Entry 8TQ4 (X-ray diffraction, 3.59 A resolution); this record covers chains A and B of the 5 polymer chains in the assembly.

Chain A:
Protein: H2 class I histocompatibility antigen D-d alpha chain (H2-Dd)
From: Mus musculus
UniProtKB: P01900 (HA12_MOUSE); residues 2-274 here correspond to UniProt positions 26-298 (UniProt number = residue number + 24)
Amino-acid sequence (273 residues; each row starts with the number of its first residue):
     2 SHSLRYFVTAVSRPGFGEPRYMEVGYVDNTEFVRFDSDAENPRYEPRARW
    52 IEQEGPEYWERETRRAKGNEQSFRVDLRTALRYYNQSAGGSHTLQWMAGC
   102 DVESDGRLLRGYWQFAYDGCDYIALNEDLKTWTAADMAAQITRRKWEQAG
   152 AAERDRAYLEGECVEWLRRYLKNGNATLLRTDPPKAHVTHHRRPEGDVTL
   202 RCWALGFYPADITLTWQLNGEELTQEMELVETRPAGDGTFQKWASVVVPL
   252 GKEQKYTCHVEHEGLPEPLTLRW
Disulfide bonds: Cys-101/Cys-164, Cys-203/Cys-259
UniProt features mapped onto this chain:
  - glycosylation (N-linked (GlcNAc...) asparagine): Asn-86, Asn-176

Chain B:
Protein: Beta-2-microglobulin
From: Mus musculus
UniProtKB: P01887 (B2MG_MOUSE); residues 1-98 here correspond to UniProt positions 21-118 (UniProt number = residue number + 20)
Amino-acid sequence (98 residues; each row starts with the number of its first residue):
     1 IQKTPQIQVYSRHPPENGKPNILNCYVTQFHPPHIEIQMLKNGKKIPKVE
    51 MSDMSFSKDWSFYILAHTEFTPTETDTYACRVKHASMAEPKTVYWDRD
Disulfide bonds: Cys-25/Cys-80

Interface between chain A and chain B:
Residue-residue contacts - 45 pairs, chain A then chain B:
  Phe-8(A) with Phe-56(B), hydrophobic
  Val-9(A) with Phe-56(B)
  Thr-10(A) with Phe-56(B); Phe-62(B)
  Val-12(A) with Pro-33(B), hydrophobic; His-34(B)
  Met-23(A) with Met-54(B)
  Val-25(A) with Asp-53(B); Ser-55(B)
  Tyr-27(A) with Ser-55(B), hydrogen bond; Tyr-63(B), hydrogen bond
  Glu-32(A) with Asp-53(B)
  Arg-35(A) with Asp-53(B)
  Thr-94(A) with His-31(B), hydrogen bond; Pro-33(B)
  Gln-96(A) with His-31(B), hydrogen bond; Phe-56(B); Trp-60(B), hydrogen bond (side chain-backbone); Phe-62(B)
  Trp-97(A) with Phe-56(B)
  Met-98(A) with Trp-60(B), hydrophobic
  Tyr-113(A) with Lys-58(B), hydrogen bond
  Gln-115(A) with Trp-60(B)
  Ala-117(A) with Trp-60(B)
  Asp-119(A) with His-31(B)
  Gly-120(A) with His-31(B), hydrogen bond (backbone-side chain)
  Asp-122(A) with Trp-60(B), hydrogen bond
  His-192(A) with Asp-98(B), hydrogen bond (side chain-backbone)
  Arg-202(A) with Asp-98(B), salt bridge
  Trp-204(A) with Asp-98(B)
  Leu-206(A) with Pro-14(B), hydrophobic
  Val-231(A) with Gln-8(B)
  Glu-232(A) with Gln-8(B)
  Arg-234(A) with Gln-8(B), hydrogen bond; Tyr-10(B); Tyr-26(B)
  Pro-235(A) with Tyr-10(B), hydrogen bond (backbone-side chain); Tyr-26(B); Leu-65(B), hydrophobic
  Ala-236(A) with Arg-12(B), hydrogen bond (backbone-side chain); Asn-24(B), hydrogen bond (backbone-side chain)
  Gly-237(A) with Arg-12(B), hydrogen bond (backbone-side chain)
  Gln-242(A) with Tyr-10(B); Ser-11(B), hydrogen bond (side chain-backbone); Arg-12(B), hydrogen bond (side chain-backbone)
Other interface residues (no listed pair), chain A (38 interface residues in all): Arg-6, Arg-14, Ser-92, Phe-116, Thr-190, Thr-233, Asp-238, Trp-244
Other interface residues (no listed pair), chain B (21 interface residues in all): Ile-1

Overview:
38 residues of chain A face 21 of chain B across their interface; the contacts include 16 hydrogen bonds and 1
salt bridge. Polar pairs include Arg-202(A)/Asp-98(B), Tyr-27(A)/Ser-55(B) and Tyr-27(A)/Tyr-63(B).
Here chain A is H2 class I histocompatibility antigen D-d alpha chain (H2-Dd) and chain B is
Beta-2-microglobulin, both from Mus musculus. Entry 8TQ4 (Crystal structure of Fab M142 in complex with MHC-I
(H2-Dd)) was determined by X-ray diffraction.
